9CP3 - chains S and G of the 8 polymer chains in the assembly; structure by electron microscopy, 2.94 A resolution.

== Chain S ==
Molecule: 63-nt RNA strand
Source organism: Saccharolobus solfataricus
Sequence (63 nucleotides; row label = number of the first residue in the row):
     1 AUUGAAAGUU CUGUUUCGAA GAAAACCCGC CUCAGAUUCA UUAUGGGGAU AAUCUCUUAU
    61 AGA
Disordered / not traced: 33-63

== Chain G ==
Molecule: CRISPR system aCascade subunit Cas5 1
Source organism: Saccharolobus solfataricus P2
Reference sequence: Q97Y92 (CAS5A_SACS2); residue numbers follow UniProt; this construct covers 1-240
Chain sequence (240 residues; each row starts with the number of its first residue):
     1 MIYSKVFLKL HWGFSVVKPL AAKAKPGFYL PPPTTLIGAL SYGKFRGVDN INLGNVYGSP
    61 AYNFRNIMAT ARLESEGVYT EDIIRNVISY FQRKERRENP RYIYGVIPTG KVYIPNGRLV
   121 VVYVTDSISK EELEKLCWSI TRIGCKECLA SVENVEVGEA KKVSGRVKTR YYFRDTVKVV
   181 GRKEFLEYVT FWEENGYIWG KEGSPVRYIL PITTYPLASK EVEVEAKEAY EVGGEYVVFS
Disordered / not traced: 21-23, 54-56, 83-108, 126-127, 165, 194

== Interface between chain S and chain G ==
Pairs across the interface (28):
  A1(S) - Ser41(G)  hydrogen bond to the phosphate
  A1(S) - Gly47(G)  hydrogen bond to the base
  A1(S) - Val48(G)  base contact
  A1(S) - Asp49(G)  hydrogen bond to the sugar
  A1(S) - Pro60(G)  phosphate contact
  A1(S) - Ala61(G)  hydrogen bond to the phosphate
  A1(S) - Arg142(G)  hydrogen bond to the base
  U2(S) - Thr34(G)  phosphate contact
  U2(S) - Thr35(G)  hydrogen bond to the sugar
  U2(S) - Ala39(G)  base contact
  U2(S) - Ser59(G)  hydrogen bond to the phosphate
  U2(S) - Pro60(G)  phosphate contact
  U2(S) - Thr141(G)  base contact
  U2(S) - Arg142(G)  hydrogen bond to the base
  U2(S) - Gly144(G)  base contact
  U2(S) - Tyr197(G)  sugar contact
  U3(S) - Val17(G)  sugar contact
  U3(S) - Pro19(G)  sugar contact
  U3(S) - Thr34(G)  phosphate contact
  U3(S) - Trp192(G)  hydrogen bond to the phosphate
  U3(S) - Lys201(G)  base contact
  U3(S) - Glu202(G)  base contact
  U3(S) - Gly203(G)  hydrogen bond to the base
  G4(S) - Val17(G)  hydrogen bond to the phosphate
  G4(S) - Tyr197(G)  base contact
  A5(S) - Cys145(G)  hydrogen bond to the phosphate
  A5(S) - Lys146(G)  hydrogen bond to the phosphate
  A6(S) - Lys146(G)  salt bridge to the phosphate
Other interface residues (no listed pair), chain S (7 interface residues in all): A7
Other interface residues (no listed pair), chain G (29 interface residues in all): Val16, Lys18, Gly38, Tyr42, Phe45, Arg46, Gly196

== Overview ==
Chain S and chain G form an interface of 7 and 29 residues respectively; the contacts include 13 hydrogen
bonds and 1 salt bridge. Polar contacts include A1(S)-Gly47(G), A1(S)-Arg142(G) and U2(S)-Arg142(G).
Here chain S is a 63-nt RNA strand (Saccharolobus solfataricus) and chain G is CRISPR system aCascade subunit
Cas5 1 (Saccharolobus solfataricus P2). Entry 9CP3 (Post-targeting aCascade Type IA CRISPR-Cas Surveillance
Complexes) was determined by electron microscopy.
